PDB entry 4O12 | X-ray diffraction, 2.50 A resolution | chains A and B

Chain A (and B):
Molecule: Nicotinamide phosphoribosyltransferase
Organism: Homo sapiens
Notes: EC 2.4.2.12; chain B of this document is another copy of the same molecule, construct and numbering; everything in this record applies to it too
Reference sequence: P43490 (NAMPT_HUMAN); residue numbers follow UniProt; this construct covers 1-491
Chain sequence (501 residues; numbered 1 to 501; the number before each row is that of its first residue):
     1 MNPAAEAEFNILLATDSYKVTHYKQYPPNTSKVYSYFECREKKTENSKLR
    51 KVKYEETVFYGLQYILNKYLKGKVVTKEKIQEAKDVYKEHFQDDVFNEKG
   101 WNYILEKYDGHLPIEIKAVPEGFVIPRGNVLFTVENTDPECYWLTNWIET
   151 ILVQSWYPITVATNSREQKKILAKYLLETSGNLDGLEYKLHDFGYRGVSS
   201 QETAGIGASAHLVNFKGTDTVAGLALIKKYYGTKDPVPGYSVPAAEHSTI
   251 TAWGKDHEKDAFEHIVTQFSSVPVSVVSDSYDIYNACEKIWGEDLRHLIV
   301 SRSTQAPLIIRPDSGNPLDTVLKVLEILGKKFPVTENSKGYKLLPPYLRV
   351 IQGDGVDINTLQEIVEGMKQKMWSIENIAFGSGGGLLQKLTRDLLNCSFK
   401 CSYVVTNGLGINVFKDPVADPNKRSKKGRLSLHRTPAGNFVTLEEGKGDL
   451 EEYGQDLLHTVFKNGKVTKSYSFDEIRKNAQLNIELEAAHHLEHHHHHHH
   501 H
Unresolved in the structure: 1-7, 44-52, 489-501 (chain B: 1-7, 42-51, 489-501)
Differences from the reference sequence: expression tag (492-501)
Small-molecule neighbours: 2QG (2-[6-(4-chlorophenoxy)hexyl]-1-cyano-3-pyridin-4-ylguanidine): Y188, K189, H191, F193, R196, D219, Y240, S241, V242, A244, S275, I309, R311, R349, V350, I351, E376, N377, I378, A379

Interface between chain A and chain B:
Pairs across the interface - 216 pairs, chain A then chain B:
  F9(A) with Q201(B)
  L13(A) with Y195(B); V221(B)
  A14(A) with Y195(B); Q201(B)
  T15(A) with Y195(B); D219(B); V221(B)
  D16(A) with Y195(B); R196(B), salt bridge; D219(B)
  S17(A) with T218(B); D219(B), hydrogen bond (backbone-backbone); V221(B); S241(B)
  Y18(A) with R196(B), hydrogen bond; D219(B), hydrogen bond (backbone-side chain); A244(B); A245(B); E246(B)
  K19(A) with R196(B); E246(B), salt bridge
  T21(A) with P243(B); A244(B), hydrogen bond (side chain-backbone); F269(B)
  H22(A) with A244(B), hydrogen bond (side chain-backbone); A245(B); E246(B), salt bridge; T249(B)
  K24(A) with H264(B), hydrogen bond (backbone-side chain); Q268(B)
  Q25(A) with A244(B), hydrogen bond (side chain-backbone); A245(B); T249(B), hydrogen bond; W253(B), hydrogen bond (backbone-side chain); H264(B); I265(B); F269(B)
  Y26(A) with E246(B); S248(B), hydrogen bond; T249(B); W253(B); H264(B)
  P27(A) with A252(B); W253(B)
  P28(A) with W253(B)
  Y69(A) with Q201(B)
  E89(A) with P236(B); V237(B); Y240(B)
  H90(A) with T218(B), hydrogen bond (side chain-backbone); L224(B); V237(B); G239(B), hydrogen bond (side chain-backbone); Y240(B); S241(B), hydrogen bond (backbone-backbone)
  F91(A) with S241(B); V242(B)
  Q92(A) with Y240(B)
  D93(A) with V272(B)
  N146(A) with E246(B), hydrogen bond; S248(B), hydrogen bond
  E149(A) with R196(B), salt bridge; E246(B)
  T150(A) with Y195(B); R196(B)
  I151(A) with Q201(B)
  V153(A) with R196(B)
  Q154(A) with Y195(B), hydrogen bond (side chain-backbone); R196(B); V198(B); S200(B), hydrogen bond (side chain-backbone); Q201(B), hydrogen bond
  W156(A) with R196(B), hydrogen bond (side chain-backbone); G197(B); V198(B), hydrogen bond (side chain-backbone); S199(B); Q388(B)
  Y157(A) with S199(B)
  F193(A) with D16(B)
  Y195(A) with L13(B); A14(B); T15(B); D16(B); T150(B); Q154(B), hydrogen bond (backbone-side chain)
  R196(A) with D16(B), salt bridge; Y18(B), hydrogen bond; K19(B); E149(B), salt bridge; T150(B); V153(B); Q154(B); W156(B), hydrogen bond (backbone-side chain); R392(B)
  G197(A) with W156(B); R392(B)
  V198(A) with Q154(B); W156(B), hydrogen bond (backbone-side chain)
  S199(A) with W156(B); Y157(B); S199(B), hydrogen bond; T203(B), hydrogen bond
  S200(A) with Q154(B); S200(B), hydrogen bond; E202(B); T203(B), hydrogen bond
  Q201(A) with A14(B); Y69(B); I151(B); Q154(B), hydrogen bond; E202(B), hydrogen bond (backbone-side chain)
  E202(A) with S200(B); Q201(B), hydrogen bond (side chain-backbone); E202(B), hydrogen bond (backbone-side chain)
  T203(A) with S199(B), hydrogen bond; S200(B), hydrogen bond; T203(B), hydrogen bond
  T218(A) with S17(B); H90(B)
  D219(A) with T15(B); D16(B); S17(B), hydrogen bond; Y18(B), hydrogen bond (side chain-backbone)
  V221(A) with L13(B); T15(B); S17(B); Y87(B)
  L224(A) with H90(B)
  P236(A) with E89(B)
  V237(A) with E89(B)
  G239(A) with H90(B), hydrogen bond (backbone-side chain)
  Y240(A) with E89(B); H90(B); Q92(B)
  S241(A) with S17(B), hydrogen bond; H90(B), hydrogen bond (backbone-backbone); F91(B)
  P243(A) with T21(B)
  A244(A) with Y18(B); T21(B), hydrogen bond (backbone-side chain); H22(B), hydrogen bond (backbone-side chain); Q25(B), hydrogen bond (backbone-side chain)
  A245(A) with Y18(B); Q25(B)
  E246(A) with Y18(B); K19(B), salt bridge; H22(B), salt bridge; Y26(B); N146(B), hydrogen bond; E149(B)
  H247(A) with K415(B), hydrogen bond
  S248(A) with Y26(B), hydrogen bond; N146(B), hydrogen bond; C401(B)
  T249(A) with H22(B); Q25(B), hydrogen bond; Y26(B)
  T251(A) with V413(B); F414(B)
  A252(A) with Y26(B), hydrophobic; P27(B); V404(B); I411(B)
  W253(A) with Q25(B), hydrogen bond (side chain-backbone); Y26(B); P27(B); P28(B)
  G254(A) with I411(B)
  K255(A) with F414(B)
  H264(A) with K24(B), hydrogen bond (side chain-backbone); Q25(B); Y26(B)
  I265(A) with Q25(B)
  Q268(A) with K24(B)
  F269(A) with T21(B); Q25(B); V95(B), hydrophobic
  D279(A) with P417(B)
  S280(A) with K415(B); D416(B), hydrogen bond (backbone-backbone); P417(B)
  Y281(A) with F414(B); D416(B); P417(B); V418(B), hydrogen bond (backbone-backbone)
  D282(A) with V418(B)
  D313(A) with K423(B), hydrogen bond (backbone-side chain)
  S314(A) with P417(B)
  G315(A) with A419(B)
  D354(A) with K423(B), salt bridge
  Q388(A) with W156(B); Q388(B); L390(B), hydrogen bond (side chain-backbone)
  K389(A) with T391(B)
  L390(A) with Q388(B), hydrogen bond (backbone-side chain)
  R392(A) with R196(B)
  C401(A) with S248(B)
  V404(A) with A252(B)
  I411(A) with A252(B)
  V413(A) with T251(B)
  F414(A) with T251(B); K255(B); Y281(B)
  K415(A) with H247(B), hydrogen bond; S280(B)
  D416(A) with S280(B), hydrogen bond (backbone-backbone); Y281(B)
  P417(A) with D279(B); S280(B); Y281(B); S314(B)
  V418(A) with Y281(B), hydrogen bond (backbone-backbone); D282(B)
  K423(A) with D313(B), hydrogen bond (side chain-backbone); D354(B), salt bridge
Also at the interface, not in a pair above, chain A (99 interface residues in all): V86, Y87, V95, A204, I206, A222, V242, I283, Y284, R311, T391, A419, D420
Also at the interface, not in a pair above, chain B (98 interface residues in all): F9, V86, A204, I206, T220, A222, G254, I283, Y284, G315, K389, D420

Overview:
99 residues of chain A and 98 residues of chain B are in contact; the contacts include 59 hydrogen bonds and
10 salt bridges. Among the polar pairs are D16(A)-R196(B), K19(A)-E246(B) and H22(A)-E246(B). Ligands of chain
A: compound 2QG.
Both chains are Nicotinamide phosphoribosyltransferase (Homo sapiens). Entry 4O12 (Structural and Biochemical
Analyses of the Catalysis and Potency Impact of Inhibitor Phosphoribosylation by Human Nicotinamide ...) was
determined by X-ray diffraction (same publication as 4O0Z, 4O10, 4L4L and 4L4M).
